5FI3 - chains A and B; structure by X-ray diffraction, 1.05 A resolution.

# Chain A (and B)
Protein: Tetrahydroalstonine synthase
Organism: Catharanthus roseus
Notes: chain B of this document is another copy of the same molecule, construct and numbering; everything in this record applies to it too
Reference sequence: A0A0F6SD02 (A0A0F6SD02_CATRO); numbering as in UniProt (aligned over 2-356)
Sequence (357 residues; numbered 0 to 356; the number before each row is that of its first residue; numbering starts at 0):
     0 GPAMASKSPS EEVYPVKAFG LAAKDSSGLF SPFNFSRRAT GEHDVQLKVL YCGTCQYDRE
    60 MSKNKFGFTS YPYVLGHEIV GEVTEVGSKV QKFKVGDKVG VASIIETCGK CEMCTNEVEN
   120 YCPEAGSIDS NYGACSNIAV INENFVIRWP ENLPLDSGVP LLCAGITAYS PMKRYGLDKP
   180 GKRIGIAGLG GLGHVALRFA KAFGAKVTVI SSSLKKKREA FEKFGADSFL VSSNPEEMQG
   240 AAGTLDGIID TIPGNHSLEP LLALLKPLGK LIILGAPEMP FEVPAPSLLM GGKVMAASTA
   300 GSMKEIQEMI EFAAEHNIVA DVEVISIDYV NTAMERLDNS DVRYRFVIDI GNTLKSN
Disordered / not traced: 0-11, 356
Construct notes: expression tag (0-1)
Bound ions: Zn2+ site 1: Cys54, His76, Glu77, Cys162; Zn2+ site 2: Cys107, Cys110, Cys113, Cys121
Residues lining bound ligands: NADP (NAP; NADP nicotinamide-adenine-dinucleotide phosphate): Cys54, Gln55, Tyr56, Glu59, Lys64, Phe65, Cys162, Thr166, Gly187, Leu188, Gly189, Gly190, Leu191, Gly192, Ser210, Ser211, Lys215, Thr250, Ile251, Pro252, Gly253, Asn254, Leu273, Gly274, Ala275, Ser297, Thr298, Ala299, Ser339, Arg344
From the paper describing this entry:
  - binding site for NADP: Glu59
  - binding site for NADP: Tyr56 (from molecular simulation)
  - binding site for NADP: Phe65 (proposed by the authors, not directly observed)
  - conformationally variable residues: Asp340
  - mutagenesis - Y56S (0.118+/-0.005 s-1), E59A (0.061+/-0.005 s-1): decreased catalytic activity
  - specificity-determining residues: Asp128 to Tyr131

# Interface between chain A and chain B
Contacting residue pairs (62; chain A residue first):
  Glu111(A) - Lys265(B)  salt bridge
  Met112(A) - Pro266(B)
  Tyr120(A) - Pro266(B)
  Tyr120(A) - Leu267(B)  hydrophobic
  Tyr120(A) - Gly290(B)
  Tyr120(A) - Gly291(B)
  Arg173(A) - Leu267(B)
  Tyr174(A) - Val293(B)
  Lys265(A) - Glu111(B)  salt bridge
  Pro266(A) - Met112(B)
  Pro266(A) - Tyr120(B)
  Leu267(A) - Tyr120(B)  hydrophobic
  Leu267(A) - Arg173(B)
  Ile272(A) - Leu288(B)
  Leu273(A) - Leu288(B)
  Gly274(A) - Ala284(B)
  Gly274(A) - Leu288(B)
  Ala275(A) - Ala284(B)  hydrophobic
  Ala275(A) - Leu288(B)  hydrophobic
  Pro279(A) - Glu281(B)
  Pro279(A) - Val282(B)
  Pro279(A) - Pro283(B)
  Phe280(A) - Phe280(B)
  Phe280(A) - Glu281(B)
  Phe280(A) - Val282(B)  hydrogen bond (backbone-backbone)
  Phe280(A) - Ala284(B)  hydrophobic
  Glu281(A) - Pro279(B)
  Glu281(A) - Phe280(B)
  Val282(A) - Pro279(B)
  Val282(A) - Phe280(B)  hydrogen bond (backbone-backbone)
  Pro283(A) - Pro279(B)  hydrophobic
  Ala284(A) - Phe280(B)  hydrophobic
  Leu287(A) - Met294(B)  hydrophobic
  Leu287(A) - Ala296(B)
  Leu288(A) - Ile272(B)
  Leu288(A) - Leu273(B)
  Leu288(A) - Gly274(B)
  Leu288(A) - Ala275(B)  hydrophobic
  Leu288(A) - Ala296(B)
  Leu288(A) - Ser297(B)
  Leu288(A) - Thr298(B)
  Gly290(A) - Tyr120(B)
  Gly291(A) - Tyr120(B)
  Gly291(A) - Tyr174(B)
  Gly291(A) - Ala296(B)
  Lys292(A) - Ala295(B)
  Lys292(A) - Ala296(B)  hydrogen bond (backbone-backbone)
  Val293(A) - Tyr174(B)
  Val293(A) - Val293(B)  hydrophobic
  Val293(A) - Met294(B)
  Val293(A) - Ala295(B)  hydrophobic
  Met294(A) - Leu287(B)  hydrophobic
  Met294(A) - Val293(B)
  Met294(A) - Met294(B)  hydrogen bond (backbone-backbone)
  Ala295(A) - Lys292(B)
  Ala295(A) - Val293(B)  hydrophobic
  Ala296(A) - Leu287(B)
  Ala296(A) - Leu288(B)
  Ala296(A) - Gly291(B)
  Ala296(A) - Lys292(B)  hydrogen bond (backbone-backbone)
  Ser297(A) - Leu288(B)
  Thr298(A) - Leu288(B)
Interface residues without a listed pair, chain A (32 interface residues in all): Val117, Lys181, Pro276
Interface residues without a listed pair, chain B (32 interface residues in all): Val117, Asp245, Pro276

# Overview
The chain A/chain B interface involves 32 residues from each chain, with 5 hydrogen bonds and 2 salt bridges.
Polar pairs include Glu111(A)-Lys265(B), Phe280(A)-Val282(B) and Lys292(A)-Ala296(B). Chain A binds NADP. From
the paper: a binding site for NADP at Glu59(A), Tyr56(A) and Phe65(A); Y56S and E59A of chain A reduce
catalytic activity.
Chain A and chain B are both Tetrahydroalstonine synthase (Catharanthus roseus); the structure,
Heteroyohimbine synthase THAS1 from catharanthus roseus - complex with nadp+, was determined by X-ray
diffraction (same publication as 5FI5, 5H81, 5H82 and 5H83).
